Entry 3CK0 (X-ray diffraction, 3.00 A resolution); this record covers chains L and H of the 3 polymer chains in the assembly.

# Chain L
Name: Protein (immunoglobulin; light chain)
Organism: Mus musculus
Notes: fragment: fab fragment
Amino-acid sequence (216 residues; each row starts with the number of its first residue; a row labelled like 31A-31F holds insertion residues (31A, then the next letters in order)):
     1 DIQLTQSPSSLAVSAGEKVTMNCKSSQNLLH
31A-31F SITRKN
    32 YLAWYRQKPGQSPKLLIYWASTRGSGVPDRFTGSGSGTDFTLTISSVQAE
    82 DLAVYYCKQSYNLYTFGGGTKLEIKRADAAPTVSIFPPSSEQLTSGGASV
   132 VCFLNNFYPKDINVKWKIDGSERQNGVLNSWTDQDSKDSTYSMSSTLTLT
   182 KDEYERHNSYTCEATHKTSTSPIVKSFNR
Disulfides: Cys23-Cys88, Cys133-Cys193

# Chain H
Name: Protein (immunoglobulin; heavy chain)
Organism: Mus musculus
Notes: fragment: fab fragment
Amino-acid sequence (219 residues; each row starts with the number of its first residue; a row labelled like 52A-52C holds insertion residues (52A, then the next letters in order)):
     1 QVQLQESGGGLVQPRGSLKLSCAASGFTFNTDAMNWVRQAPGKGLEWVAR
    51 IR
52A-52C SKG
    53 FNFATYYADSVRDRFTISRDDSQSMLYLQMNNLKTEDTGIYYCVRGRDGE
   103 AMDYWGQGTTLTVSSAKTTPPSVYPLAPGSAAQTNSMVTLGCLVKGYFPE
   153 PVTVTWNSGSLSSGVHTFPAVLQSDLYTLSSSVTVPSSPRPSETVTCNVA
   203 HPASSTKVDKKIVN
Unresolved in the structure: 131-138
Disulfides: Cys22-Cys95, Cys144-Cys199

# Interface between chain L and chain H
Residue-residue contacts (66):
  Tyr32(L) with Gly101(H)
  Tyr36(L) with Ala103(H); Met104(H), hydrogen bond (side chain-backbone); Trp107(H)
  Gln38(L) with Gln39(H), hydrogen bond; Tyr94(H), hydrogen bond
  Gln42(L) with Tyr94(H)
  Ser43(L) with Tyr94(H); Gly108(H), hydrogen bond (side chain-backbone); Gln109(H)
  Pro44(L) with Leu45(H), hydrophobic; Tyr94(H); Trp107(H)
  Leu46(L) with Ala103(H), hydrophobic; Met104(H)
  Tyr49(L) with Ala103(H), hydrophobic
  Trp50(L) with Gly101(H), hydrogen bond (side chain-backbone); Glu102(H)
  Tyr87(L) with Gln39(H); Gly44(H); Leu45(H), hydrophobic
  Lys89(L) with Met104(H)
  Leu94(L) with Trp47(H), hydrophobic; Tyr58(H), hydrophobic
  Tyr95(L) with Asn35(H); Trp47(H), hydrophobic; Arg50(H), hydrogen bond
  Phe97(L) with Leu45(H), hydrophobic; Met104(H), hydrophobic; Trp107(H), hydrophobic
  Ser115(L) with Thr141(H), hydrogen bond
  Phe117(L) with Leu128(H); Ala129(H); Pro130(H); Thr141(H); Leu142(H); Gly143(H)
  Ser120(L) with Tyr126(H); Pro127(H)
  Glu122(L) with Lys212(H), salt bridge
  Gln123(L) with Tyr126(H)
  Ser130(L) with Leu145(H); Lys147(H)
  Val132(L) with Leu128(H), hydrophobic; Leu145(H), hydrophobic
  Phe134(L) with Leu128(H), hydrophobic; Phe170(H), hydrophobic; Ser183(H); Ser184(H)
  Asn136(L) with His168(H), hydrogen bond; Phe170(H); Ser184(H), hydrogen bond
  Asn137(L) with His168(H), hydrogen bond
  Leu159(L) with Gln175(H)
  Ser161(L) with Phe170(H); Pro171(H), hydrogen bond (side chain-backbone); Val173(H)
  Trp162(L) with Pro171(H)
  Thr163(L) with Thr169(H); Phe170(H); Pro171(H)
  Ser173(L) with His168(H), hydrogen bond
  Met174(L) with Phe170(H)
  Ser175(L) with Phe170(H); Ser182(H), hydrogen bond
  Thr179(L) with Lys147(H), hydrogen bond
Also at the interface, not in a pair above, chain L (35 interface residues in all): Ser91, Pro118, Asn160
Also at the interface, not in a pair above, chain H (39 interface residues in all): Val37, Lys43, Glu46, Asp105

# In short
35 residues of chain L and 39 residues of chain H are in contact, with 14 hydrogen bonds and 1 salt bridge.
Polar pairs include Glu122(L)-Lys212(H), Tyr36(L)-Met104(H) and Gln38(L)-Gln39(H).
Chain L is Protein (immunoglobulin; light chain) and chain H is Protein (immunoglobulin; heavy chain), both
from Mus musculus; the structure, Anti-anti-idiotypic antibody against human angiotensin II, complex with
human angiotensin II, was determined by X-ray diffraction.
